Entry 7Z50 (X-ray diffraction, 2.65 A resolution); this record covers chains A and E of the 5 polymer chains in the assembly.

[Chain A]
Protein: H-2 class II histocompatibility antigen, A-D alpha chain
From: Mus musculus
UniProt: P04228 (HA2D_MOUSE); residues -1 to 193 here correspond to UniProt positions 24-218 (UniProt number = residue number + 25)
Chain sequence (202 residues; each row starts with the number of its first residue; numbers below 1 keep their minus sign (Glu-1 is residue -1)):
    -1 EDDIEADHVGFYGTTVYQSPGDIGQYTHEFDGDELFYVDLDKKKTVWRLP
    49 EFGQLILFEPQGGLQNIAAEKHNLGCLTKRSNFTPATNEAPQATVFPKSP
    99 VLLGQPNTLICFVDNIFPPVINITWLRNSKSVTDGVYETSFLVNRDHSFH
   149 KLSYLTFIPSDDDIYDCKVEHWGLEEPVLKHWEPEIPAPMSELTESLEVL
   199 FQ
Disordered / not traced: -1 to 0, 183-200
Cystine bridges: Cys109-Cys165
Covalently attached groups: N-acetylglucosamine (NAG) linked to Asn120
Differences from the reference sequence: engineered mutation Cys74 (Ile99 in P04228); expression tag (194-200)
Swiss-Prot annotation at these positions:
  - region: Glu181 to Glu193 (Connecting peptide)
  - glycosylation: Asn120 (N-linked (GlcNAc...) asparagine)
What the authors report for this chain:
  - conformationally variable residues (side-chain flip): Glu57, Gln59

[Chain E]
Protein: 4.1 TCR beta chain
From: Mus musculus
Chain sequence (242 residues; each row starts with the number of its first residue):
     1 MGVIQTPRHKVTGKGQEATLWCEPISGHSAVFWYRQTIVQGLEFLTYFRN
    51 QAPIDDSGMPKERFSAQMPNQSHSTLKIQSTQPQDSAVYLCASSRQGQNT
   101 LYFGAGTRLSVLEDLKNVFPPEVAVFEPSEAEISHTQKATLVCLATGFYP
   151 DHVELSWWVNGKEVHSGVCTDPQPLKEQPALNDSRYALSSRLRVSATFWQ
   201 NPRNHFRCQVQFYGLSENDEWTQDRAKPVTQIVSAEAWGRAD
Cystine bridges: Cys22-Cys91, Cys143-Cys208
Bound ions: Na+: Gln40, Leu42 (shared with 2 residues of chain H)

[How chain A and chain E interact]
Pairs across the interface (10; chain A residue first):
  Gln59(A) with Ile54(E); Asp55(E), hydrogen bond
  Gln63(A) with Tyr47(E), hydrogen bond; Arg49(E); Ile54(E)
  Ala66(A) with Arg49(E); Asn50(E), hydrogen bond (backbone-side chain)
  Ala67(A) with Arg49(E)
  Lys69(A) with Asn50(E)
  His70(A) with Asn50(E)
Other interface residues (no listed pair), chain A (7 interface residues in all): Leu62
Other interface residues (no listed pair), chain E (6 interface residues in all): Ala52
The authors on this interface:
  - specific contacts: Gln59(A)-Asp55(E) (hydrogen bond), Gln63(A)-Tyr47(E)
  - interface residues, chain A: Gln59(A), Gln63(A)

[Overview]
7 residues of chain A face 6 of chain E across their interface; the contacts include 3 hydrogen bonds. Polar
pairs include Gln59(A)-Asp55(E), Gln63(A)-Tyr47(E) and Ala66(A)-Asn50(E). The authors report a hydrogen bond
between Gln59(A) and Asp55(E); a contact between Gln63(A) and Tyr47(E). The paper reports interface residues
Gln59(A) and Gln63(A); conformational variability at Glu57(A) and Gln59(A).
Here chain A is H-2 class II histocompatibility antigen, A-D alpha chain and chain E is 4.1 TCR beta chain,
both from Mus musculus. Entry 7Z50 (Structure of the highly diabetogenic 4.1-T cell receptor targeting a
hybrid insulin peptide bound to I-Ag7) was determined by X-ray diffraction together with 7QHP from the same
study.
